Entry 7KJX (electron microscopy, 3.10 A resolution); this record covers chains A and B of the 4 polymer chains in the assembly.

== Chain A ==
Protein: Reverse transcriptase/ribonuclease H
From: Human immunodeficiency virus type 1 group M subtype B (isolate BH10)
Notes: EC 2.7.7.49, 2.7.7.7, 3.1.26.13
UniProt: P03366 (POL_HV1B1); residues 1-560 here correspond to UniProt positions 600-1159 (UniProt number = residue number + 599)
Amino-acid sequence (562 residues; row label = number of the first residue in the row; numbers below 1 keep their minus sign (Met-1 is residue -1)):
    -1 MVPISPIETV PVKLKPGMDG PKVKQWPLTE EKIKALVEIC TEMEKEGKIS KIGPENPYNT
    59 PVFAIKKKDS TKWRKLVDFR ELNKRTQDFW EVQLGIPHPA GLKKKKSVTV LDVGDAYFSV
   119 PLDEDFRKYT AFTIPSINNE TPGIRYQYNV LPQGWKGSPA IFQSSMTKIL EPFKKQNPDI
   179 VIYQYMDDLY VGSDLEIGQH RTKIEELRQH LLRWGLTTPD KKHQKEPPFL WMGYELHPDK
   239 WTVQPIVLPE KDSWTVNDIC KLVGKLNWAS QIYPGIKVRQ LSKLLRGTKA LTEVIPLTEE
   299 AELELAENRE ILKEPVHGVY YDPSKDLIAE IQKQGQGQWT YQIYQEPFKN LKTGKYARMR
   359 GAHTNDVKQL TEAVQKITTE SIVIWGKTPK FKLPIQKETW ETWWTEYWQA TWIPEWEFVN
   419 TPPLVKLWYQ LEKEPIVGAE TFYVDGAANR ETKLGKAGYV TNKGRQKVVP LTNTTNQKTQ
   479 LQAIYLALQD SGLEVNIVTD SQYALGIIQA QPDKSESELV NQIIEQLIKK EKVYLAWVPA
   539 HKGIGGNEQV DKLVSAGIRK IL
Unresolved in the structure: -1 to 1, 65-69, 135-140, 558-560
Sequence notes: expression tag (-1 to 0); engineered mutation Cys258 (Gln857 in P03366), Gln478 (Glu1077 in P03366); conflict Ser280 (Cys879 in P03366)
Bound ions: Mg2+: Asp443, Asp549
Small-molecule neighbours: non-nucleoside rt inhibitor nevirapine (NVP; 11-cyclopropyl-5,11-dihydro-4-methyl-6H-dipyrido[3,2-b:2',3'-e][1,4]diazepin-6-one): Pro95, Leu100, Lys101, Lys103, Val106, Val179, Tyr181, Tyr188, Val189, Gly190, Phe227, Trp229, Leu234, His235, Pro236, Tyr318
Curated features (UniProtKB/Swiss-Prot):
  - region: Phe227 to His235 (RT 'primer grip')
  - motif: Trp398 to Trp414 (Tryptophan repeat motif)
  - binding site (Mg(2+)): Asp110, Asp185, Asp186, Asp443, Asp498, Asp549
  - site: Trp401 (Essential for RT p66/p51 heterodimerization), Trp414 (Essential for RT p66/p51 heterodimerization), Phe440, Tyr441 (Cleavage), Leu560 (Cleavage)
Reported in the primary citation:
  - conformationally variable residues (loop rearrangement, side-chain flip): Tyr181, Tyr188, Pro236
  - binding site for non-nucleoside rt inhibitor nevirapine: Phe227, Trp229, Leu234
  - catalytic residues: Asp110, Asp185, Asp186 (citing earlier work)
  - mutagenesis - E478Q: abolished catalytic activity (RNase H activity) (citing earlier work)

== Chain B ==
Protein: reverse transcriptase p51 subunit
From: Human immunodeficiency virus 1
UniProt: P03366 (POL_HV1B1); residues 1-440 here correspond to UniProt positions 600-1039 (UniProt number = residue number + 599)
Amino-acid sequence (442 residues; numbered -1 to 440; the number before each row is that of its first residue; numbers below 1 keep their minus sign (Met-1 is residue -1)):
    -1 MVPISPIETV PVKLKPGMDG PKVKQWPLTE EKIKALVEIC TEMEKEGKIS KIGPENPYNT
    59 PVFAIKKKDS TKWRKLVDFR ELNKRTQDFW EVQLGIPHPA GLKKKKSVTV LDVGDAYFSV
   119 PLDEDFRKYT AFTIPSINNE TPGIRYQYNV LPQGWKGSPA IFQSSMTKIL EPFKKQNPDI
   179 VIYQYMDDLY VGSDLEIGQH RTKIEELRQH LLRWGLTTPD KKHQKEPPFL WMGYELHPDK
   239 WTVQPIVLPE KDSWTVNDIQ KLVGKLNWAS QIYPGIKVRQ LSKLLRGTKA LTEVIPLTEE
   299 AELELAENRE ILKEPVHGVY YDPSKDLIAE IQKQGQGQWT YQIYQEPFKN LKTGKYARMR
   359 GAHTNDVKQL TEAVQKITTE SIVIWGKTPK FKLPIQKETW ETWWTEYWQA TWIPEWEFVN
   419 TPPLVKLWYQ LEKEPIVGAE TF
Unresolved in the structure: -1 to 5, 215-232, 427-440
Sequence notes: expression tag (-1 to 0); engineered mutation Ser280 (Cys879 in P03366)
Curated features (UniProtKB/Swiss-Prot):
  - region: Phe227 to His235 (RT 'primer grip')
  - motif: Trp398 to Trp414 (Tryptophan repeat motif)
  - binding site (Mg(2+)): Asp110, Asp185, Asp186
  - site: Trp401 (Essential for RT p66/p51 heterodimerization), Trp414 (Essential for RT p66/p51 heterodimerization), Phe440 (Cleavage)

== How chain A and chain B interact ==
Pairs across the interface - 109 pairs, chain A then chain B:
  Val8(A) with Pro52(B); Glu53(B)
  Pro9(A) with Glu53(B)
  Gln85(A) with Glu53(B)
  Asp86(A) with Lys20(B), salt bridge; Pro55(B)
  Phe87(A) with Pro52(B)
  Trp88(A) with Val21(B); Lys22(B); Pro52(B); Asn54(B); Pro55(B); Asn57(B); Thr131(B); Arg143(B)
  Val90(A) with Gly141(B); Arg143(B)
  Gln91(A) with Asn137(B), hydrogen bond (side chain-backbone); Thr139(B)
  Leu92(A) with Lys22(B)
  Pro95(A) with Asn136(B)
  His96(A) with Asn136(B), hydrogen bond (backbone-side chain)
  Gly99(A) with Asn136(B)
  Leu100(A) with Asn136(B); Glu138(B)
  Ala158(A) with Pro52(B)
  Ile159(A) with Pro52(B), hydrophobic
  Ser162(A) with Pro52(B)
  Thr165(A) with Pro140(B)
  Tyr181(A) with Glu138(B)
  Arg358(A) with Gln394(B), hydrogen bond
  Glu370(A) with Gln394(B)
  Gln373(A) with Gln394(B); Thr397(B), hydrogen bond; Trp401(B)
  Thr376(A) with Thr400(B); Trp401(B)
  Thr377(A) with Thr400(B)
  Ile380(A) with Pro25(B); Leu26(B); Thr400(B)
  Val381(A) with Pro25(B), hydrophobic; Asn136(B), hydrogen bond (backbone-backbone)
  Ile382(A) with Ile135(B); Asn136(B)
  Trp383(A) with Ile135(B)
  Gly384(A) with Thr27(B); Glu28(B), hydrogen bond (backbone-backbone)
  Trp402(A) with Lys331(B), hydrogen bond (backbone-side chain); His361(B); Thr362(B); Asp364(B)
  Tyr405(A) with Lys331(B), hydrogen bond (backbone-side chain)
  Trp406(A) with Lys331(B); Pro392(B); Asn418(B); Thr419(B)
  Gln407(A) with Lys331(B), hydrogen bond (backbone-side chain); Asp364(B); Pro392(B); Gln394(B)
  Ala408(A) with Trp337(B), hydrophobic; Asp364(B); Val365(B); Pro392(B), hydrogen bond (backbone-backbone); Ile393(B)
  Thr409(A) with Asp364(B)
  Trp410(A) with Thr362(B); Asn363(B); Trp401(B), hydrophobic; Tyr405(B)
  Pro412(A) with Trp401(B)
  Pro433(A) with Asn255(B); Thr290(B)
  Ile434(A) with Thr290(B)
  Thr439(A) with Ala288(B); Leu289(B), hydrogen bond (side chain-backbone)
  Tyr441(A) with Gln258(B), hydrogen bond; Thr286(B); Lys287(B), hydrogen bond (side chain-backbone); Leu289(B)
  Thr459(A) with Thr286(B)
  Asn460(A) with Thr286(B); Lys287(B); Ala288(B), hydrogen bond (side chain-backbone)
  Asn494(A) with Leu289(B)
  Val496(A) with Leu289(B), hydrophobic
  Tyr532(A) with Asn255(B), hydrogen bond; Leu289(B), hydrophobic
  Ala534(A) with Leu289(B), hydrophobic
  Trp535(A) with Leu422(B), hydrophobic
  Val536(A) with Gln258(B)
  Pro537(A) with Gly262(B); Asn265(B)
  Lys540(A) with Asn265(B); Ser280(B)
  Gly541(A) with Ser280(B); Leu283(B); Arg284(B), hydrogen bond (backbone-side chain)
  Ile542(A) with Gln258(B); Val261(B), hydrophobic; Leu283(B), hydrophobic
  Gly543(A) with Leu283(B), hydrogen bond (backbone-backbone); Arg284(B); Gly285(B)
  Gly544(A) with Thr286(B)
  Glu546(A) with Arg284(B), salt bridge
  Gln547(A) with Arg284(B); Thr286(B), hydrogen bond
Interface residues without a listed pair, chain A (67 interface residues in all): Glu89, Ile94, Lys101, Glu169, Lys172, Ile180, Thr403, Val435, Val458, Gln500, Gln507
Interface residues without a listed pair, chain B (62 interface residues in all): Lys49, Val254, Lys259, Gly333, Gln334, Leu368, Glu396, Val417, Pro421, Lys424

== Overview ==
Chain A and chain B form an interface of 67 and 62 residues respectively; the contacts include 18 hydrogen
bonds and 2 salt bridges. Polar pairs include Asp86(A)-Lys20(B), Glu546(A)-Arg284(B) and Gln91(A)-Asn137(B).
Chain A binds non-nucleoside rt inhibitor nevirapine. The paper reports catalytic residues Asp110(A),
Asp185(A) and Asp186(A); E478Q of chain A abolishes catalytic activity (RNase H activity).
Here chain A is Reverse transcriptase/ribonuclease H (Human immunodeficiency virus type 1 group M subtype B
(isolate BH10)) and chain B is reverse transcriptase p51 subunit (Human immunodeficiency virus 1). Entry 7KJX
(Structure of HIV-1 reverse transcriptase initiation complex core with nevirapine) was determined by electron
microscopy.
